1VQ5 - chains 0 and Q of the 32 polymer chains in the assembly; structure by X-ray diffraction, 2.60 A resolution.

[Chain 0]
Molecule: 23S ribosomal RNA
Organism: Haloarcula marismortui
Sequence (2922 nucleotides; each row starts with the number of its first residue):
     2 UUGGCUACUA UGCCAGCUGG UGGAUUGCUC GGCUCAGGCG CUGAUGAAGG ACGUGCCAAG
    62 CUGCGAUAAG CCAUGGGGAG CCGCACGGAG GCGAAGAACC AUGGAUUUCC GAAUGAGAAU
   122 CUCUCUAACA AUUGCUUCGC GCAAUGAGGA ACCCCGAGAA CUGAAACAUC UCAGUAUCGG
   182 GAGGAACAGA AAACGCAAUG UGAUGUCGUU AGUAACCGCG AGUGAACGCG AUACAGCCCA
   242 AACCGAAGCC CUCACGGGCA AUGUGGUGUC AGGGCUACCU CUCAUCAGCC GACCGUCUCG
   302 ACGAAGUCUC UUGGAACAGA GCGUGAUACA GGGUGACAAC CCCGUACUCG AGACCAGUAC
   362 GACGUGCGGU AGUGCCAGAG UAGCGGGGGU UGGAUAUCCC UCGCGAAUAA CGCAGGCAUC
   422 GACUGCGAAG GCUAAACACA ACCUGAGACC GAUAGUGAAC AAGUAGUGUG AACGAACGCU
   482 GCAAAGUACC CUCAGAAGGG AGGCGAAAUA GAGCAUGAAA UCAGUUGGCG AUCGAGCGAC
   542 AGGGCAUACA AGGUCCCUCG ACGAAUGACC GACGCGCGAG CGUCCAGUAA GACUCACGGG
   602 AAGCCGAUGU UCUGUCGUAC GUUUUGAAAA ACGAGCCAGG GAGUGUGUCU GCAUGGCAAG
   662 UCUAACCGGA GUAUCCGGGG AGGCACAGGG AAACCGACAU GGCCGCAGGG CUUUGCCCGA
   722 GGGCCGCCGU CUUCAAGGGC GGGGAGCCAU GUGGACACGA CCCGAAUCCG GACGAUCUAC
   782 GCAUGGACAA GAUGAAGCGU GCCGAAAGGC ACGUGGAAGU CUGUUAGAGU UGGUGUCCUA
   842 CAAUACCCUC UCGUGAUCUA UGUGUAGGGG UGAAAGGCCC AUCGAGUCCG GCAACAGCUG
   902 GUUCCAAUCG AAACAUGUCG AAGCAUGACC UCCGCCGAGG UAGUCUGUGA GGUAGAGCGA
   962 CCGAUUGGUG UGUCCGCCUC CGAGAGGAGU CGGCACACCU GUCAAACUCC AAACUUACAG
  1022 ACGCCGUUUG ACGCGGGGAU UCCGGUGCGC GGGGUAAGCC UGUGUACCAG GAGGGGAACA
  1082 ACCCAGAGAU AGGUUAAGGU CCCCAAGUGU GGAUUAAGUG UAAUCCUCUG AAGGUGGUCU
  1142 CGAGCCCUAG ACAGCCGGGA GGUGAGCUUA GAAGCAGCUA CCCUCUAAGA AAAGCGUAAC
  1202 AGCUUACCGG CCGAGGUUUG AGGCGCCCAA AAUGAUCGGG ACUCAAAUCC ACCACCGAGA
  1262 CCUGUCCGUA CCACUCAUAC UGGUAAUCGA GUAGAUUGGC GCUCUAAUUG GAUGGAAGUA
  1322 GGGGUGAAAA CUCCUAUGGA CCGAUUAGUG ACGAAAAUCC UGGCCAUAGU AGCAGCGAUA
  1382 GUCGGGUGAG AACCCCGACG GCCUAAUGGA UAAGGGUUCC UCAGCACUGC UGAUCAGCUG
  1442 AGGGUUAGCC GGUCCUAAGU CAUACCGCAA CUCGACUAUG ACGAAAUGGG AAACGGGUUA
  1502 AUAUUCCCGU GCCACUAUGC AGUGAAAGUU GACGCCCUGG GGUCGAUCAC GCUGGGCAUU
  1562 CGCCCAGUCG AACCGUCCAA CUCCGUGGAA GCCGUAAUGG CAGGAAGCGG ACGAACGGCG
  1622 GCAUAGGGAA ACGUGAUUCA ACCUGGGGCC CAUGAAAAGA CGAGCAUAGU GUCCGUACCG
  1682 AGAACCGACA CAGGUGUCCA UGGCGGCGAA AGCCAAGGCC UGUCGGGAGC AACCAACGUU
  1742 AGGGAAUUCG GCAAGUUAGU CCCGUACCUU CGGAAGAAGG GAUGCCUGCU CCGGAACGGA
  1802 GCAGGUCGCA GUGACUCGGA AGCUCGGACU GUCUAGUAAC AACAUAGGUG ACCGCAAAUC
  1862 CGCAAGGACU CGUACGGUCA CUGAAUCCUG CCCAGUGCAG GUAUCUGAAC ACCUCGUACA
  1922 AGAGGACGAA GGACCUGUCA ACGGCGGGGG UAACUAUGAC CCUCUUAAGG UAGCGUAGUA
  1982 CCUUGCCGCA UCAGUAGCGG CUUGCAUGAA UGGAUUAACC AGAGCUUCAC UGUCCCAACG
  2042 UUGGGCCCGG UGAACUGUAC AUUCCAGUGC GGAGUCUGGA GACACCCAGG GGGAAGCGAA
  2102 GACCCUAUGG AGCUUUACUG CAGGCUGUCG CUGAGACGUG GUCGCCGAUG UGCAGCAUAG
  2162 GUAGGAGACA CUACACAGGU ACCCGCGCUA GCGGGCCACC GAGUCAACAG UGAAAUACUA
  2222 CCCGUCGGUG ACUGCGACUC UCACUCCGGG AGGAGGACAC CGAUAGCCGG GCAGUUUGAC
  2282 UGGGGCGGUA CGCGCUCGAA AAGAUAUCGA GCGCGCCCUA UGGCUAUCUC AGCCGGGACA
  2342 GAGACCCGGC GAAGAGUGCA AGAGCAAAAG AUAGCUUGAC AGUGUUCUUC CCAACGAGGA
  2402 ACGCUGACGC GAAAGCGUGG UCUAGCGAAC CAAUUAGCCU GCUUGAUGCG GGCAAUUGAU
  2462 GACAGAAAAG CUACCCUAGG GAUAACAGAG UCGUCACUCG CAAGAGCACA UAUCGACCGA
  2522 GUGGCUUGCU ACCUCGAUGU CGGUUCCCUC CAUCCUGCCC GUGCAGAAGC GGGCAAGGGU
  2582 GAGGUUGUUC GCCUAUUAAA GGAGGUCGUG AGCUGGGUUU AGACCGUCGU GAGACAGGUC
  2642 GGCUGCUAUC UACUGGGUGU GUAAUGGUGU CUGACAAGAA CGACCGUAUA GUACGAGAGG
  2702 AACUACGGUU GGUGGCCACU GGUGUACCGG UUGUUCGAGA GAGCACGUGC CGGGUAGCCA
  2762 CGCCACACGG GGUAAGAGCU GAACGCAUCU AAGCUCGAAA CCCACUUGGA AAAGAGACAC
  2822 CGCCGAGGUC CCGCGUACAA GACGCGGUCG AUAGACUCGG GGUGUGCGCG UCGAGGUAAC
  2882 GAGACGUUAA GCCCACGAGC ACUAACAGAC CAAAGCCAUC AU
Unresolved in the structure: 2-9, 126-127, 715, 971-998, 1560, 1952-1963, 2137-2236, 2339-2343, 2665-2666, 2915-2923
Differences from the reference sequence: modified residue (628, 2587-2588, 2619, 2621)
Modified residues: 1MA (6-hydro-1-methyladenosine-5'-monophosphate) at position 628, OMU (o2'-methyluridine 5'-monophosphate) at position 2587, OMG (o2'-methylguanosine-5'-monophosphate) at position 2588, UR3 (3-methyluridine-5'-monophoshate) at position 2619, PSU (pseudouridine-5'-monophosphate) at position 2621
Ion coordination: Mg2+ site 1 near G28 (its only coordinating residue here); Na+ site 1: C40, G41, C443; Na+ site 2: G56, A59, G61; Na+ site 3: G66, U108; Mg2+ site 2 near U115 (its only coordinating residue here); Na+ site 4 near C130 (its only coordinating residue here); Na+ site 5: C141, G142; Mg2+ site 3: C162, U2276; K+ site 1 near U163 (its only coordinating residue here); Mg2+ site 4: A165, A167, C168; Na+ site 6: A165, A166, A167; Mg2+ site 5 near A166 (its only coordinating residue here); 60 more Na+ sites not listed; 82 more Mg2+ sites not listed; 2 more K+ sites not listed

[Chain Q]
Molecule: 50S ribosomal protein L21e
Organism: Haloarcula marismortui
UniProt: P12734 (RL21_HALMA); residues 0-95 here = UniProt positions 0-95
Amino-acid sequence (96 residues; numbered 0 to 95; the number before each row is that of its first residue; numbering starts at 0):
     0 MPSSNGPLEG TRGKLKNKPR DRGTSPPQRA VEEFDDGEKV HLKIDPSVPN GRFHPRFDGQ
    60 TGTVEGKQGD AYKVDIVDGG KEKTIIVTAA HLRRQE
Unresolved in the structure: 0
Ion coordination: Na+: Asp20, Gly22, Ser24, Ser46

[Chain 0 / chain Q interface]
Residue-residue contacts (111):
  G948(0) - Gln94(Q)  base contact
  G948(0) - Glu95(Q)  hydrogen bond to the sugar
  U949(0) - His40(Q)  hydrogen bond to the base
  U949(0) - Gln94(Q)  hydrogen bond to the base
  U949(0) - Glu95(Q)  hydrogen bond to the sugar
  G950(0) - His40(Q)  sugar contact
  G950(0) - Gly58(Q)  hydrogen bond to the base
  A951(0) - Lys42(Q)  phosphate contact
  A951(0) - Asp57(Q)  sugar contact
  A951(0) - Gly58(Q)  sugar contact
  G952(0) - Lys42(Q)  salt bridge to the phosphate
  G953(0) - Gly12(Q)  phosphate contact
  G953(0) - Lys13(Q)  hydrogen bond to the phosphate
  G953(0) - Lys17(Q)  base contact
  A1007(0) - Arg11(Q)  hydrogen bond to the phosphate
  C1008(0) - Arg11(Q)  salt bridge to the phosphate
  U1009(0) - Lys15(Q)  salt bridge to the phosphate
  C1010(0) - Pro18(Q)  phosphate contact
  A1018(0) - Gly58(Q)  sugar contact
  A1018(0) - Gln59(Q)  hydrogen bond to the sugar
  A1018(0) - Thr60(Q)  hydrogen bond to the sugar
  C1019(0) - Lys38(Q)  hydrogen bond to the phosphate
  C1019(0) - Thr60(Q)  sugar contact
  C1019(0) - Gln94(Q)  hydrogen bond to the base
  A1020(0) - Lys38(Q)  salt bridge to the phosphate
  G2295(0) - Ser3(Q)  base contact
  G2295(0) - Asn4(Q)  hydrogen bond to the phosphate
  G2295(0) - Gly5(Q)  hydrogen bond to the phosphate
  C2296(0) - Ser2(Q)  hydrogen bond to the base
  C2296(0) - Ser3(Q)  hydrogen bond to the phosphate
  C2296(0) - Asn4(Q)  phosphate contact
  C2296(0) - Gly5(Q)  hydrogen bond to the phosphate
  C2296(0) - Pro6(Q)  phosphate contact
  C2296(0) - Leu7(Q)  hydrogen bond to the phosphate
  C2296(0) - Glu8(Q)  hydrogen bond to the phosphate
  U2297(0) - Ser2(Q)  hydrogen bond to the base
  U2297(0) - Leu7(Q)  phosphate contact
  U2297(0) - Glu8(Q)  phosphate contact
  U2297(0) - Gly9(Q)  hydrogen bond to the phosphate
  U2297(0) - Thr10(Q)  hydrogen bond to the phosphate
  U2297(0) - Arg11(Q)  hydrogen bond to the phosphate
  C2298(0) - Ser2(Q)  base contact
  C2298(0) - Arg11(Q)  salt bridge to the phosphate
  G2299(0) - Pro1(Q)  base contact
  A2300(0) - Pro1(Q)  base contact
  A2303(0) - Lys13(Q)  phosphate contact
  G2304(0) - Lys13(Q)  salt bridge to the phosphate
  G2304(0) - Arg55(Q)  hydrogen bond to the phosphate
  A2305(0) - Arg55(Q)  salt bridge to the phosphate
  U2306(0) - Pro1(Q)  phosphate contact
  A2307(0) - Pro1(Q)  phosphate contact
  A2353(0) - Arg21(Q)  hydrogen bond to the phosphate
  A2354(0) - Arg21(Q)  salt bridge to the phosphate
  G2363(0) - Leu7(Q)  base contact
  G2363(0) - Arg11(Q)  hydrogen bond to the phosphate
  A2364(0) - Arg11(Q)  salt bridge to the phosphate
  A2364(0) - Leu14(Q)  hydrogen bond to the sugar
  A2364(0) - Lys15(Q)  salt bridge to the phosphate
  G2365(0) - Leu14(Q)  sugar contact
  G2365(0) - Lys15(Q)  phosphate contact
  G2365(0) - Asn16(Q)  hydrogen bond to the phosphate
  G2365(0) - Pro45(Q)  sugar contact
  G2365(0) - Ser46(Q)  phosphate contact
  C2366(0) - Asn16(Q)  phosphate contact
  C2366(0) - Arg21(Q)  phosphate contact
  C2366(0) - Gly22(Q)  hydrogen bond to the phosphate
  C2366(0) - Thr23(Q)  phosphate contact
  C2366(0) - Ser46(Q)  hydrogen bond to the phosphate
  A2367(0) - Gly22(Q)  phosphate contact
  A2367(0) - Thr23(Q)  hydrogen bond to the phosphate
  A2370(0) - Ser46(Q)  hydrogen bond to the base
  A2370(0) - Pro48(Q)  base contact
  G2385(0) - Gln67(Q)  base contact
  U2386(0) - Gln67(Q)  hydrogen bond to the base
  U2387(0) - Thr83(Q)  hydrogen bond to the sugar
  C2388(0) - His53(Q)  sugar contact
  C2388(0) - Phe56(Q)  phosphate contact
  C2388(0) - Lys82(Q)  phosphate contact
  C2388(0) - Thr83(Q)  hydrogen bond to the phosphate
  U2389(0) - His53(Q)  sugar contact
  U2389(0) - Arg55(Q)  phosphate contact
  U2389(0) - Phe56(Q)  phosphate contact
  U2389(0) - Lys82(Q)  salt bridge to the phosphate
  U2390(0) - Asn4(Q)  sugar contact
  U2390(0) - Arg55(Q)  salt bridge to the phosphate
  C2392(0) - Arg55(Q)  sugar contact
  C2392(0) - Asp77(Q)  hydrogen bond to the sugar
  C2392(0) - Lys82(Q)  hydrogen bond to the phosphate
  C2393(0) - Asp77(Q)  sugar contact
  C2393(0) - Gly78(Q)  sugar contact
  C2393(0) - Gly79(Q)  hydrogen bond to the phosphate
  C2393(0) - Lys80(Q)  phosphate contact
  C2393(0) - Lys82(Q)  salt bridge to the phosphate
  A2394(0) - Gly79(Q)  phosphate contact
  A2394(0) - Lys80(Q)  hydrogen bond to the phosphate
  A2395(0) - Lys80(Q)  salt bridge to the phosphate
  A2402(0) - Gly50(Q)  phosphate contact
  A2402(0) - Arg51(Q)  hydrogen bond to the sugar
  C2403(0) - Asn49(Q)  phosphate contact
  C2403(0) - Gly50(Q)  hydrogen bond to the phosphate
  C2403(0) - Gln67(Q)  hydrogen bond to the base
  C2403(0) - Ala70(Q)  phosphate contact
  C2403(0) - Ile85(Q)  sugar contact
  G2404(0) - Gln67(Q)  phosphate contact
  G2404(0) - Gly68(Q)  phosphate contact
  G2404(0) - Asp69(Q)  hydrogen bond to the phosphate
  G2404(0) - Ala70(Q)  phosphate contact
  C2423(0) - Leu7(Q)  base contact
  U2424(0) - Gly5(Q)  sugar contact
  U2424(0) - Pro6(Q)  phosphate contact
  U2424(0) - Leu7(Q)  sugar contact
Also at the interface, not in a pair above, chain 0 (53 interface residues in all): C1011, G2310, A2311, C2391, U2422, A2425
Also at the interface, not in a pair above, chain Q (54 interface residues in all): Val76, Glu81, Ile84, Arg93

[Overview]
53 residues of chain 0 face 54 of chain Q across their interface; the contacts include 42 hydrogen bonds and
14 salt bridges. Among the polar pairs are U949(0)-His40(Q), U949(0)-Gln94(Q) and G950(0)-Gly58(Q). The Na+
site 1 is built by C40(0), G41(0) and C443(0).
Chain 0 is 23S ribosomal RNA and chain Q is 50S ribosomal protein L21e, both from Haloarcula marismortui; the
structure, The structure of the transition state analogue "RAA" bound to the large ribosomal subunit of
haloarcula ..., was determined by X-ray diffraction together with 1VQ4, 1VQ8, 1VQ9, 1VQK, 1VQL, 1VQM, 1VQO and
1VQP from the same study.
